Entry 8HXZ (electron microscopy, 3.40 A resolution); this record covers chains D and I of the 11 polymer chains in the assembly.

Chain D:
Molecule: Histone H2B
From: Xenopus laevis
Reference sequence: A0A8J0U496 (A0A8J0U496_XENLA); residues 1-122 here correspond to UniProt positions 5-126 (UniProt number = residue number + 4)
Amino-acid sequence (122 residues; each row starts with the number of its first residue):
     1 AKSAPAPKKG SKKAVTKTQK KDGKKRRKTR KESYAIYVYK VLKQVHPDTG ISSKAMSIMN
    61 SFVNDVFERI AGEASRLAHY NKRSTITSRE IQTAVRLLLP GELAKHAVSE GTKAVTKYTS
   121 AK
Disordered / not traced: 1-25, 122

Chain I:
Molecule: 352-nt DNA strand
Sequence (352 nucleotides; each row starts with the number of its first residue; numbers below 1 keep their minus sign (DG-8 is residue -8)):
    -8 GAATTCGATA TCGAGAATCC CGGTGCCGAG GCCGCTCAAT TGGTCGTAGA CAGCTCTAGC
    52 ACCGCTTAAA CGCACGTACG CGCTGTCCCC CGCGTTTTAA CCGCCAAGGG GATTACTCCC
   112 TAGTCTCCAG GCACGTGTCA GATATATACA TCCTGTGCAT GTATTGAAAG TACTGCCAGT
   172 TCTAGACTGG AGAATCCCGG TGCCGAGGCC GCTCAATTGG TCGTAGACAG CTCTAGCACC
   232 GCTTAAACGC ACGTACGCGC TGTCCCCCGC GTTTTAACCG CCAAGGGGAT TACTCCCTAG
   292 TCTCCAGGCA CGTGTCAGAT ATATACATCC TGTGCATGTA TTGAACAGCG AT
Disordered / not traced: -8 to -7, 158-343

How chain D and chain I interact:
Residue-residue contacts (15; chain D residue first):
  Arg26(D) - DT104(I)  hydrogen bond to the sugar
  Arg27(D) - DG25(I)  base contact
  Thr29(D) - DT104(I)  hydrogen bond to the phosphate
  Arg30(D) - DT27(I)  hydrogen bond to the base
  Arg30(D) - DC28(I)  sugar contact
  Tyr39(D) - DG21(I)  hydrogen bond to the phosphate
  Ile51(D) - DG21(I)  phosphate contact
  Ser52(D) - DA20(I)  phosphate contact
  Ser53(D) - DA20(I)  hydrogen bond to the phosphate
  Arg83(D) - DG40(I)  phosphate contact
  Arg83(D) - DA41(I)  salt bridge to the phosphate
  Ser84(D) - DA39(I)  hydrogen bond to the phosphate
  Ser84(D) - DG40(I)  hydrogen bond to the phosphate
  Thr85(D) - DA39(I)  phosphate contact
  Thr85(D) - DG40(I)  hydrogen bond to the phosphate
Other interface residues (no listed pair), chain D (12 interface residues in all): Gly50
Other interface residues (no listed pair), chain I (12 interface residues in all): DG22, DC26, DT105

Summary:
Chain D and chain I each contribute 12 residues to their interface; the contacts include 8 hydrogen bonds and
1 salt bridge. Among the polar pairs are Arg30(D)-DT27(I), Arg26(D)-DT104(I) and Thr29(D)-DT104(I).
Here chain D is Histone H2B (Xenopus laevis) and chain I is a 352-nt DNA strand. Entry 8HXZ (Cryo-EM structure
of Eaf3 CHD in complex with nucleosome) was determined by electron microscopy together with 8HXX, 8HXY, 8HY0
and 8JHO from the same study.
